8DHY - chain A; structure by X-ray diffraction, 2.15 A resolution.

== Chain A ==
Molecule: Fusion protein of MsbA N-terminal fragment and GFP, Green fluorescent protein
From: Escherichia coli
Notes: EC 7.5.2.6
UniProtKB: chimeric construct of P60752, A0A059PIQ0: residues 1-4 from P60752 (MSBA_ECOLI) positions 1-4 (same numbers); residues 5-241 from A0A059PIQ0 positions 3-239 (UniProt number = residue number - 2)
Sequence (239 residues; each row starts with the number of its first residue; note: 2 numbers in that range are skipped by the numbering (no residue carries them; nothing is unmodelled there)):
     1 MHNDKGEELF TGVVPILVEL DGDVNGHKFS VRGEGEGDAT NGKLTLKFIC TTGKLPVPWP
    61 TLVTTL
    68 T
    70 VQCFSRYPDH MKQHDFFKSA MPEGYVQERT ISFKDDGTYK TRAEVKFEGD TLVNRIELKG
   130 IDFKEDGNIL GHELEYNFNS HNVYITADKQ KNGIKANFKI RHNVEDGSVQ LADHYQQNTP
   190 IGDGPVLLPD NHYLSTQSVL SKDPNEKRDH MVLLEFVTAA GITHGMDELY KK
Unresolved in the structure: 240-241
Differences from the reference sequence: conflict R32 (Ser30 in A0A059PIQ0), S74 (Ala72 in A0A059PIQ0), E142 (Lys140 in A0A059PIQ0), V208 (Ala206 in A0A059PIQ0), K241 (Arg239 in A0A059PIQ0); chromophore (68, 68, 68)
Modified positions: T68 (chromophore; CRO)
Covalently attached groups: covalent link L66-T68; covalent link T68-V70
Bound ions: Cu ion: M1, H2, D199
From the paper describing this entry:
  - Cu ion coordination: M1, H2, D199
  - Cu ion coordination through a water molecule: N3

== Overview ==
M1, H2 and D199 coordinate a Cu ion ion. From the paper: Cu ion coordination by M1, H2 and D199;
water-mediated Cu ion coordination by N3.
Chain A is Fusion protein of MsbA N-terminal fragment and GFP, Green fluorescent protein (Escherichia coli);
the structure, N-terminal fragment of MsbA fused to GFP in complex with copper(II), was determined by X-ray
diffraction together with 8DMM and 8DMO from the same study.
